PDB entry 3HDI | X-ray diffraction, 2.70 A resolution | chains A and B of the 4 polymer chains in the assembly

[Chain A (and B)]
Protein: Processing protease
From: Bacillus halodurans C-125
Notes: chain B of this document is another copy of the same molecule, construct and numbering; everything in this record applies to it too
UniProt: Q9KA85 (Q9KA85_BACHD); numbering as in UniProt (aligned over 1-413)
Sequence (421 residues; row label = number of the first residue in the row):
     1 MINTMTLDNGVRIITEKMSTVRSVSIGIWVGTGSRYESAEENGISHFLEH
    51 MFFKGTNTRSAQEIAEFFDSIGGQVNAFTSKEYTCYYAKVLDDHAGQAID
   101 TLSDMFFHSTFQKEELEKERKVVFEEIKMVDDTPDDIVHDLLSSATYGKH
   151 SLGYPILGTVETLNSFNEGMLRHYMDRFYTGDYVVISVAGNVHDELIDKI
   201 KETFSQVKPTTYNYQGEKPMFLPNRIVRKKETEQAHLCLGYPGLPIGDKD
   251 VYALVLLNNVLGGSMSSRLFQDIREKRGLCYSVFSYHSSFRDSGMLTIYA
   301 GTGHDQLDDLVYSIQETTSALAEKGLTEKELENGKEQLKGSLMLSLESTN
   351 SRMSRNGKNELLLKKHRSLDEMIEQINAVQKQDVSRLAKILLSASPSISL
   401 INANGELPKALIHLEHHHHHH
Unresolved in the structure: 1, 416-421
Sequence notes: expression tag (414-421)
Ion coordination: Co2+: H46, H50, E126 (shared with 1 residue of chain C)
Reported in the primary citation:
  - Co2+ coordination: H46, H50, E126
  - catalytic residues: E49 (proposed by the authors, not directly observed)
  - catalytic residues: R274, Y281
  - mutagenesis - Y281F (at least 2000-fold): abolished catalytic activity on substrate-V
  - mutagenesis - E49Q (200-fold), M343D (20-fold): decreased catalytic activity
  - specificity-determining residues: F78 (proposed by the authors, not directly observed)
  - self-association interface (contacts with another copy of this molecule): L344
  - binding site for Synthetic peptide: R274, Y281

[How chain A and chain B interact]
Pairs across the interface (112; chain A residue first):
  T20(A) with T20(B), hydrogen bond (backbone-side chain)
  V21(A) with E347(B)
  R22(A) with E347(B), hydrogen bond (backbone-side chain)
  S23(A) with L344(B); E347(B), hydrogen bond
  H50(A) with R274(B)
  K54(A) with E275(B), salt bridge
  A61(A) with E275(B)
  Q62(A) with Q271(B)
  A65(A) with M265(B), hydrophobic; Q271(B)
  E66(A) with S266(B); N333(B)
  D69(A) with S264(B), hydrogen bond; M265(B), hydrogen bond (side chain-backbone); S266(B), hydrogen bond; N333(B); Q337(B)
  S70(A) with N333(B); E336(B)
  G72(A) with Q337(B); S341(B)
  Q74(A) with L344(B)
  K89(A) with L344(B); E347(B), salt bridge
  L91(A) with M343(B), hydrophobic; L344(B), hydrophobic
  K118(A) with E275(B); K276(B), hydrogen bond (side chain-backbone)
  K121(A) with R277(B); G278(B); Q306(B)
  V122(A) with R274(B); G278(B); C280(B); Y281(B)
  E125(A) with Q234(B), hydrogen bond; L279(B); C280(B); Y281(B); T302(B); G303(B), hydrogen bond (side chain-backbone); Q306(B)
  E126(A) with Y281(B), hydrogen bond
  K128(A) with E233(B); Q234(B); G303(B)
  M129(A) with Q234(B); Y281(B), hydrophobic
  D132(A) with D132(B); P134(B); T232(B); E233(B), hydrogen bond (side chain-backbone); Q234(B), hydrogen bond (side chain-backbone); H236(B), salt bridge
  T133(A) with D135(B)
  P134(A) with D132(B)
  D135(A) with T133(B), hydrogen bond
  K230(A) with E231(B)
  E231(A) with K230(B); E231(B), hydrogen bond (backbone-side chain)
  T232(A) with D132(B)
  E233(A) with K128(B); D131(B); D132(B), hydrogen bond (backbone-side chain)
  Q234(A) with E125(B), hydrogen bond; K128(B); M129(B); D132(B), hydrogen bond (backbone-side chain)
  H236(A) with D132(B), salt bridge
  S264(A) with D69(B), hydrogen bond
  M265(A) with A65(B), hydrophobic; D69(B), hydrogen bond (backbone-side chain)
  S266(A) with A65(B); E66(B); D69(B), hydrogen bond
  Q271(A) with Q62(B); A65(B)
  R274(A) with H50(B); V122(B)
  E275(A) with K54(B), salt bridge; A61(B)
  K276(A) with K118(B)
  R277(A) with K118(B); K121(B)
  G278(A) with K118(B); K121(B)
  L279(A) with E125(B)
  Y281(A) with V122(B); E125(B); E126(B); M129(B), hydrophobic
  S282(A) with M129(B)
  T302(A) with E125(B), hydrogen bond
  G303(A) with E125(B), hydrogen bond (backbone-side chain)
  Q306(A) with K121(B); E125(B)
  N333(A) with E66(B); D69(B); S70(B)
  E336(A) with S70(B)
  Q337(A) with D69(B)
  S341(A) with G72(B)
  M343(A) with R22(B); L91(B), hydrophobic
  L344(A) with S23(B); Q74(B); K89(B), hydrogen bond (backbone-side chain)
  E347(A) with V21(B); R22(B), hydrogen bond (side chain-backbone); S23(B), hydrogen bond; K89(B), salt bridge
Other interface residues (no listed pair), chain A (67 interface residues in all): F53, I71, G73, V75, V90, E115, E119, D131, K229, C280, G340, T349
Other interface residues (no listed pair), chain B (64 interface residues in all): I71, V90, E119, K229, S282, G301, G340, T349

[Summary]
67 residues of chain A face 64 of chain B across their interface, with 25 hydrogen bonds and 6 salt bridges.
Polar contacts include K54(A)-E275(B), K89(A)-E347(B) and D132(A)-H236(B). H46(A), H50(A) and E126(A) form the
Co2+ site. From the paper: catalytic residues E49(A), R274(A) and Y281(A); E49Q and M343D of chain A reduce
catalytic activity.
Chain A and chain B are both Processing protease (Bacillus halodurans C-125); the structure, Crystal structure
of Bacillus halodurans metallo peptidase, was determined by X-ray diffraction.
